PDB entry 2HG5 | X-ray diffraction, 2.75 A resolution | chains A and B of the 3 polymer chains in the assembly

[Chain A]
Name: Fab heavy chain
Source organism: Mus musculus
Notes: antibody fragment or engineered binder
Chain sequence (219 residues; numbered 1 to 219; the number before each row is that of its first residue):
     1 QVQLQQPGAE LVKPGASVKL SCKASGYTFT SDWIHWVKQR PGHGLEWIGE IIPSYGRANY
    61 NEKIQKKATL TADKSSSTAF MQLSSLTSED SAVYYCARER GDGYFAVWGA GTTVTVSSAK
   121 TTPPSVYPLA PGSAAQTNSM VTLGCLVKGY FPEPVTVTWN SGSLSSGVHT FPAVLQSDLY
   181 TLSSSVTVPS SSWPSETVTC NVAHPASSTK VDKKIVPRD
Cystine bridges: Cys22-Cys96, Cys145-Cys200

[Chain B]
Name: Fab light chain
Source organism: Mus musculus
Notes: antibody fragment or engineered binder
Chain sequence (212 residues; numbered 1 to 212; the number before each row is that of its first residue):
     1 DILLTQSPAI LSVSPGERVS FSCRASQSIG TDIHWYQQRT NGSPRLLIKY ASESISGIPS
    61 RFSGSGSGTD FTLSINSVES EDIANYYCQQ SNRWPFTFGS GTKLEIKRAD AAPTVSIFPP
   121 SSEQLTSGGA SVVCFLNNFY PKDINVKWKI DGSERQNGVL NSWTDQDSKD STYSMSSTLT
   181 LTKDEYERHN SYTCEATHKT STSPIVKSFN RN
Cystine bridges: Cys23-Cys88, Cys134-Cys194

[Chain A / chain B interface]
Residue-residue contacts (68; chain A residue first):
  His35(A) with Phe96(B)
  Gln39(A) with Gln38(B), hydrogen bond; Tyr87(B)
  Gly44(A) with Tyr87(B)
  Leu45(A) with Pro44(B), hydrophobic; Tyr87(B), hydrophobic; Phe98(B)
  Trp47(A) with Trp94(B), hydrophobic; Pro95(B), hydrophobic
  Glu50(A) with Trp94(B), hydrogen bond
  Asn59(A) with Trp94(B)
  Tyr60(A) with Trp94(B)
  Glu62(A) with Trp94(B)
  Lys63(A) with Asp1(B)
  Tyr95(A) with Gln38(B), hydrogen bond; Gly42(B), hydrogen bond (side chain-backbone); Ser43(B)
  Glu99(A) with Phe96(B)
  Asp102(A) with Tyr50(B), hydrogen bond (backbone-side chain)
  Gly103(A) with His34(B); Gln89(B); Ser91(B); Phe96(B)
  Tyr104(A) with His34(B); Tyr36(B); Leu46(B), hydrophobic; Lys49(B), hydrogen bond; Tyr50(B), hydrophobic
  Phe105(A) with Tyr36(B), hydrogen bond (backbone-side chain); Leu46(B); Phe98(B), hydrophobic
  Trp108(A) with Tyr36(B); Pro44(B); Phe98(B), hydrophobic
  Gly109(A) with Ser43(B)
  Tyr127(A) with Ser121(B); Glu123(B); Gln124(B); Ser127(B), hydrogen bond
  Pro128(A) with Ser121(B); Glu123(B)
  Leu129(A) with Phe118(B); Val133(B), hydrophobic
  Ala130(A) with Phe118(B)
  Thr142(A) with Phe118(B)
  Leu146(A) with Gln124(B); Ser131(B)
  His169(A) with Asn137(B); Asn138(B); Ser174(B), hydrogen bond
  Phe171(A) with Phe135(B), hydrophobic; Asn137(B); Ser162(B); Thr164(B); Ser174(B); Met175(B); Ser176(B)
  Pro172(A) with Ser162(B), hydrogen bond (backbone-side chain); Trp163(B)
  Val174(A) with Leu160(B), hydrophobic; Asn161(B)
  Gln176(A) with Leu160(B)
  Ser183(A) with Phe135(B)
  Ser184(A) with Phe135(B)
  Ser185(A) with Phe135(B); Asn137(B), hydrogen bond
  Arg218(A) with Pro119(B); Pro120(B), hydrogen bond (side chain-backbone)
Other interface residues (no listed pair), chain A (40 interface residues in all): Val37, His43, Ala106, Pro131, Leu143, Lys148, Lys213
Other interface residues (no listed pair), chain B (41 interface residues in all): Ser100, Ser116, Asp167, Thr180

[Summary]
The interface between chain A and chain B involves 40 residues on one side and 41 on the other, with 12
hydrogen bonds. Polar contacts include Gln39(A)-Gln38(B), Glu50(A)-Trp94(B) and Tyr95(A)-Gln38(B).
Here chain A is Fab heavy chain and chain B is Fab light chain, both from Mus musculus. Entry 2HG5 (Cs+
complex of a K channel with an amide to ester substitution in the selectivity filter) was determined by X-ray
diffraction (same publication as 2H8P and 2HFE).
